PDB entry 1ILP | solution NMR | chains A and B of the 3 polymer chains in the assembly

Chain A (and B):
Name: Interleukin-8 (precursor)
Source organism: Homo sapiens
Notes: chain B of this document is another copy of the same molecule, construct and numbering; everything in this record applies to it too
UniProt: P10145 (IL8_HUMAN); residues 1-72 here correspond to UniProt positions 28-99 (UniProt number = residue number + 27)
Amino-acid sequence (72 residues; each row starts with the number of its first residue):
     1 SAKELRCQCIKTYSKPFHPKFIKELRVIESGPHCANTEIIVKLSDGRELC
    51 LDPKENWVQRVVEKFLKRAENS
Unresolved in the structure: 1
Disulfides: Cys7-Cys34, Cys9-Cys50

Interface between chain A and chain B:
Residue-residue contacts - 21 pairs, chain A then chain B:
  Lys23(A) - Glu29(B)
  Glu24(A) - Val27(B)
  Glu24(A) - Ile28(B)
  Leu25(A) - Arg26(B)
  Leu25(A) - Val27(B)
  Arg26(A) - Leu25(B)
  Arg26(A) - Arg26(B)
  Val27(A) - Glu24(B)
  Val27(A) - Leu25(B)
  Val27(A) - Phe65(B)
  Ile28(A) - Glu24(B)
  Glu29(A) - Lys23(B)
  Glu29(A) - Phe65(B)
  Glu29(A) - Arg68(B)
  Ser30(A) - Ser72(B)
  Thr37(A) - Ala69(B)
  Phe65(A) - Val27(B)
  Phe65(A) - Glu29(B)
  Arg68(A) - Glu29(B)
  Ala69(A) - Thr37(B)
  Ser72(A) - Ser30(B)
Interface residues without a listed pair, chain A (17 interface residues in all): Ala35, Asn36, Gln59, Glu70
Interface residues without a listed pair, chain B (17 interface residues in all): Ala35, Asn36, Gln59, Glu70

In short:
Chain A and chain B each contribute 17 residues to their interface.
Chain A and chain B are both Interleukin-8 (precursor) (Homo sapiens); the structure, Cxcr-1 N-terminal
peptide bound to interleukin-8, was determined by solution NMR, deposited together with 1ILQ.
